6LTS - chains C and D of the 8 polymer chains in the assembly; structure by X-ray diffraction, 3.45 A resolution.

Chain C:
Molecule: DNA-directed RNA polymerase subunit beta
Source organism: Thermus thermophilus HB8
Notes: EC 2.7.7.6
UniProtKB: Q8RQE9 (RPOB_THET8); numbering as in UniProt (aligned over 1-1119)
Sequence (1119 residues; row label = number of the first residue in the row):
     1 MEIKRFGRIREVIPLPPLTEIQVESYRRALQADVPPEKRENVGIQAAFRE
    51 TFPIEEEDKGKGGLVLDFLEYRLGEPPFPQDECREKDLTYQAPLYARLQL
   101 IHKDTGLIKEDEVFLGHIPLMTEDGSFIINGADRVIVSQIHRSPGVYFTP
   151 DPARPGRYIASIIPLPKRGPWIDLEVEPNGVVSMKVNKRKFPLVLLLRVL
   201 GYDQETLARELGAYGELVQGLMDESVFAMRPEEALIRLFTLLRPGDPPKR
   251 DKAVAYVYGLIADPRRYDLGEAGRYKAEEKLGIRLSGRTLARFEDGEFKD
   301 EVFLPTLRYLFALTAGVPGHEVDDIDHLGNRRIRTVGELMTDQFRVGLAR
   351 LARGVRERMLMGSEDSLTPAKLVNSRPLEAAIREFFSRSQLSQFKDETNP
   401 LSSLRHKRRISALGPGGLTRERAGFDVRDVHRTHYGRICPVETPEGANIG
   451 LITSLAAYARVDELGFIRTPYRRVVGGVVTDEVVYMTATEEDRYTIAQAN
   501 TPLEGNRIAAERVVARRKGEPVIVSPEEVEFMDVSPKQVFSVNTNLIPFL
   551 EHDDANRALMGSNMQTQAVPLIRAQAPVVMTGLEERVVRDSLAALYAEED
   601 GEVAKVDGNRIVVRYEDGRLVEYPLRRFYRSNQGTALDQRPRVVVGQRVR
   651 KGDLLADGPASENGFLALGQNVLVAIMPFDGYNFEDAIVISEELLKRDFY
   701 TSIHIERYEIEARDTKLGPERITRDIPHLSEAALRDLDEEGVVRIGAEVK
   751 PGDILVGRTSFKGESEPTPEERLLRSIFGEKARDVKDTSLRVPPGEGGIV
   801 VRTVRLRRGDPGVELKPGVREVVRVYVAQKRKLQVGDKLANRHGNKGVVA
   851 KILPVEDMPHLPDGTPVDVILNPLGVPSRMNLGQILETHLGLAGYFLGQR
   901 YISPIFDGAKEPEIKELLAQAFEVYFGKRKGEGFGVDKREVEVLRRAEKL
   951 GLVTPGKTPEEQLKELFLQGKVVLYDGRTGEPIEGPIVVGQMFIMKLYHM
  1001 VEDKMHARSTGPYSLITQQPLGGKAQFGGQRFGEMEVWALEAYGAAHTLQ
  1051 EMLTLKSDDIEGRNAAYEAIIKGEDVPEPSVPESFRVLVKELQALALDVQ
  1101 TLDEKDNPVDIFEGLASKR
Disordered / not traced: 57-63, 1119

Chain D:
Molecule: DNA-directed RNA polymerase subunit beta'
Source organism: Thermus thermophilus HB8
Notes: EC 2.7.7.6
UniProtKB: Q8RQE8 (RPOC_THET8); numbering as in UniProt (aligned over 1-1524)
Sequence (1524 residues; each row starts with the number of its first residue):
     1 MKKEVRKVRIALASPEKIRSWSYGEVEKPETINYRTLKPERDGLFDERIF
    51 GPIKDYECACGKYKRQRFEGKVCERCGVEVTKSIVRRYRMGHIELATPAA
   101 HIWFVKDVPSKIGTLLDLSATELEQVLYFSKYIVLDPKGAILNGVPVEKR
   151 QLLTDEEYRELRYGKQETYPLPPGVDALVKDGEEVVKGQELAPGVVSRLD
   201 GVALYRFPRRVRVEYVKKERAGLRLPLAAWVEKEAYKPGEILAELPEPYL
   251 FRAEEEGVVELKELEEGAFLVLRREDEPVATYFLPVGMTPLVVHGEIVEK
   301 GQPLAEAKGLLRMPRQVRAAQVEAEEEGETVYLTLFLEWTEPKDYRVQPH
   351 MNVVVPEGARVEAGDKIVAAIDPEEEVIAEAEGVVHLHEPASILVVKARV
   401 YPFEDDVEVSTGDRVAPGDVLADGGKVKSDVYGRVEVDLVRNVVRVVESY
   451 DIDARMGAEAIQQLLKELDLEALEKELLEEMKHPSRARRAKARKRLEVVR
   501 AFLDSGNRPEWMILEAVPVLPPDLRPMVQVDGGRFATSDLNDLYRRLINR
   551 NNRLKKLLAQGAPEIIIRNEKRMLQEAVDALLDNGRRGAPVTNPGSDRPL
   601 RSLTDILSGKQGRFRQNLLGKRVDYSGRSVIVVGPQLKLHQCGLPKRMAL
   651 ELFKPFLLKKMEEKGIAPNVKAARRMLERQRDIKDEVWDALEEVIHGKVV
   701 LLNRAPTLHRLGIQAFQPVLVEGQSIQLHPLVCEAFNADFDGDQMAVHVP
   751 LSSFAQAEARIQMLSAHNLLSPASGEPLAKPSRDIILGLYYITQVRKEKK
   801 GAGLEFATPEEALAAHERGEVALNAPIKVAGRETSVGRLKYVFANPDEAL
   851 LAVAHGIVDLQDVVTVRYMGKRLETSPGRILFARIVAEAVEDEKVAWELI
   901 QLDVPQEKNSLKDLVYQAFLRLGMEKTARLLDALKYYGFTFSTTSGITIG
   951 IDDAVIPEEKKQYLEEADRKLLQIEQAYEMGFLTDRERYDQILQLWTETT
  1001 EKVTQAVFKNFEENYPFNPLYVMAQSGARGNPQQIRQLCGLRGLMQKPSG
  1051 ETFEVPVRSSFREGLTVLEYFISSHGARKGGADTALRTADSGYLTRKLVD
  1101 VTHEIVVREADCGTTNYISVPLFQPDEVTRSLRLRKRADIEAGLYGRVLA
  1151 REVEVLGVRLEEGRYLSMDDVHLLIKAAEAGEIQEVPVRSPLTCQTRYGV
  1201 CQKCYGYDLSMARPVSIGEAVGIVAAQSIGEPGTQLTMRTFHTGGVAGAA
  1251 DITQGLPRVIELFEARRPKAKAVISEIDGVVRIEETEEKLSVFVESEGFS
  1301 KEYKLPKEARLLVKDGDYVEAGQPLTRGAIDPHQLLEAKGPEAVERYLVE
  1351 EIQKVYRAQGVKLHDKHIEIVVRQMMKYVEVTDPGDSRLLEGQVLEKWDV
  1401 EALNERLIAEGKTPVAWKPLLMGVTKSALSTKSWLSAASFQNTTHVLTEA
  1451 AIAGKKDELIGLKENVILGRLIPAGTGSDFVRFTQVVDQKTLKAIEEARK
  1501 EAVEAKERPAARRGVKREQPGKQA
Disordered / not traced: 1-2, 1238-1251, 1503-1524
Ion coordination: Zn2+ site 1: Cys-58, Cys-60, Cys-73, Cys-76; Mg2+ site 1: Asp-739, Asp-741, Asp-743; Mg2+ site 2 near Lys-840 (its only coordinating residue here); Mg2+ site 3: Trp-897, Ile-900; Zn2+ site 2: Cys-1112, Cys-1194, Cys-1201, Cys-1204

Interface between chain C and chain D:
Residue-residue contacts (392; chain C residue first):
  Phe-425(C) / Lys-1079(D)
  Phe-425(C) / Asp-1083(D)
  Phe-425(C) / Leu-1086(D)  hydrophobic
  Arg-428(C) / Arg-1078(D)  hydrogen bond (backbone-side chain)
  Arg-428(C) / Ala-1082(D)
  Arg-428(C) / Leu-1086(D)
  Asp-429(C) / Pro-1048(D)
  Asp-429(C) / Lys-1079(D)
  Val-430(C) / Pro-1048(D)
  Val-430(C) / His-1075(D)  hydrogen bond (backbone-side chain)
  Val-430(C) / Arg-1078(D)
  His-431(C) / Phe-1071(D)
  His-431(C) / His-1075(D)
  Arg-432(C) / Phe-1071(D)
  Tyr-435(C) / Val-1067(D)
  Tyr-435(C) / Phe-1071(D)
  Cys-439(C) / Arg-1078(D)
  Pro-440(C) / Ser-1074(D)
  Pro-440(C) / Arg-1078(D)  hydrogen bond (backbone-side chain)
  Val-441(C) / Tyr-1070(D)  hydrophobic
  Thr-443(C) / Arg-1078(D)
  Gly-446(C) / Ala-1085(D)
  Ile-449(C) / Arg-1078(D)
  Ile-449(C) / Gly-1081(D)
  Ile-449(C) / Ala-1082(D)
  Gly-450(C) / Arg-1078(D)
  Gln-498(C) / Val-1067(D)
  Gln-498(C) / Leu-1068(D)
  Val-514(C) / Leu-1068(D)  hydrophobic
  Arg-516(C) / Leu-1068(D)
  Glu-520(C) / Lys-1047(D)  salt bridge
  Pro-521(C) / Val-1055(D)  hydrophobic
  Pro-521(C) / Leu-1068(D)  hydrophobic
  Pro-536(C) / Val-1067(D)  hydrophobic
  Val-539(C) / Val-1067(D)  hydrophobic
  Phe-540(C) / Tyr-1070(D)  hydrophobic
  Leu-550(C) / Tyr-1070(D)
  Glu-551(C) / Gly-1064(D)
  Glu-551(C) / Leu-1065(D)  hydrogen bond (backbone-backbone)
  His-552(C) / Phe-1061(D)  hydrogen bond (side chain-backbone)
  His-552(C) / Arg-1062(D)  hydrogen bond (side chain-backbone)
  His-552(C) / Glu-1063(D)
  His-552(C) / Gly-1064(D)
  Asp-553(C) / Phe-1061(D)
  Asp-553(C) / Tyr-1070(D)  hydrogen bond (backbone-side chain)
  Asp-554(C) / Arg-1042(D)  salt bridge
  Asp-554(C) / Phe-1061(D)
  Asp-554(C) / Tyr-1070(D)
  Ala-555(C) / Tyr-1070(D)
  Asn-556(C) / Ala-1077(D)
  Ala-558(C) / Tyr-1070(D)
  Ile-676(C) / Ile-947(D)
  Ile-676(C) / Thr-948(D)  hydrogen bond (backbone-side chain)
  Met-677(C) / Thr-943(D)
  Met-677(C) / Ile-947(D)
  Pro-678(C) / Asp-784(D)
  Pro-678(C) / Ser-942(D)
  Pro-678(C) / Thr-943(D)  hydrogen bond (backbone-side chain)
  Pro-678(C) / Ile-947(D)
  Phe-679(C) / Thr-943(D)
  Asp-680(C) / Pro-635(D)
  Asp-680(C) / Phe-939(D)
  Asp-680(C) / Thr-943(D)
  Gly-681(C) / Val-633(D)
  Gly-681(C) / Pro-635(D)
  Gly-681(C) / Phe-939(D)
  Tyr-682(C) / Val-633(D)
  Tyr-682(C) / Pro-635(D)
  Asn-683(C) / Asp-784(D)
  Phe-684(C) / Val-633(D)
  Phe-684(C) / Pro-730(D)  hydrophobic
  Phe-684(C) / Phe-740(D)
  Phe-684(C) / Ser-782(D)
  Phe-684(C) / Arg-783(D)
  Phe-684(C) / Asp-784(D)
  Glu-685(C) / Phe-740(D)  hydrogen bond (backbone-backbone)
  Glu-685(C) / Arg-783(D)  salt bridge
  Glu-685(C) / Arg-1029(D)  salt bridge
  Asp-686(C) / Asp-739(D)
  Ala-687(C) / Val-633(D)  hydrophobic
  Ala-687(C) / Phe-740(D)  hydrophobic
  Arg-713(C) / Gly-532(D)
  Arg-713(C) / Gly-533(D)
  Lys-716(C) / Arg-35(D)  hydrogen bond (side chain-backbone)
  Lys-716(C) / Leu-37(D)
  Glu-748(C) / Arg-681(D)
  Lys-750(C) / Arg-681(D)
  Pro-751(C) / Gln-680(D)  hydrogen bond (backbone-backbone)
  Asp-753(C) / Arg-679(D)  salt bridge
  Asp-753(C) / Arg-681(D)  salt bridge
  Glu-764(C) / Lys-54(D)
  Glu-766(C) / Lys-64(D)
  Pro-767(C) / Arg-65(D)  hydrogen bond (backbone-side chain)
  Thr-768(C) / Arg-65(D)
  Pro-769(C) / Arg-65(D)
  Lys-816(C) / Gly-532(D)
  Gln-834(C) / Gln-724(D)  hydrogen bond
  Val-835(C) / Val-632(D)  hydrophobic
  Val-835(C) / Ser-725(D)  hydrogen bond (backbone-side chain)
  Gly-836(C) / Val-630(D)
  Gly-836(C) / Ser-725(D)
  Lys-838(C) / Asp-741(D)
  Lys-846(C) / Asp-741(D)
  Gly-847(C) / Phe-740(D)
  Gly-847(C) / Asp-741(D)
  Val-848(C) / Val-630(D)  hydrophobic
  Val-848(C) / Ile-631(D)
  Val-848(C) / Val-632(D)  hydrophobic
  Val-848(C) / Phe-740(D)  hydrogen bond (backbone-backbone)
  Val-848(C) / Gly-742(D)
  Val-849(C) / Val-632(D)
  Ala-850(C) / Val-632(D)
  Ala-850(C) / Val-633(D)  hydrophobic
  Asn-872(C) / Asp-784(D)  hydrogen bond
  Pro-873(C) / Ile-947(D)
  Pro-873(C) / Ile-949(D)
  Leu-874(C) / Arg-783(D)
  Leu-874(C) / Asp-784(D)
  Leu-874(C) / Met-1023(D)  hydrophobic
  Leu-874(C) / Arg-1029(D)  hydrogen bond (backbone-side chain)
  Val-876(C) / Ile-949(D)  hydrophobic
  Pro-877(C) / Ile-949(D)
  Pro-877(C) / Met-1023(D)  hydrophobic
  Pro-877(C) / Arg-1029(D)
  Pro-877(C) / Gln-1034(D)
  Ser-878(C) / Arg-1029(D)  hydrogen bond
  Ser-878(C) / Gln-1034(D)  hydrogen bond (backbone-side chain)
  Arg-879(C) / Arg-1029(D)
  Met-880(C) / Gln-1034(D)
  Met-880(C) / Gln-1037(D)
  Leu-882(C) / Ile-951(D)  hydrophobic
  Leu-882(C) / Leu-1038(D)  hydrophobic
  Leu-882(C) / Phe-1061(D)
  Leu-882(C) / Arg-1062(D)
  Ile-885(C) / Ile-949(D)
  Ile-885(C) / Gly-950(D)
  Ile-885(C) / Ile-951(D)
  Leu-886(C) / Ile-951(D)  hydrophobic
  His-889(C) / Gly-950(D)
  His-889(C) / Ile-951(D)  hydrogen bond (side chain-backbone)
  Phe-906(C) / Leu-1065(D)
  Phe-906(C) / Thr-1066(D)
  Phe-906(C) / Val-1067(D)
  Phe-906(C) / Tyr-1070(D)  hydrophobic
  Glu-911(C) / Ile-951(D)
  Glu-911(C) / Arg-1062(D)  salt bridge
  Lys-915(C) / Asp-952(D)  salt bridge
  Arg-945(C) / Asp-859(D)  salt bridge
  Arg-946(C) / Tyr-791(D)  hydrogen bond
  Arg-946(C) / Arg-796(D)
  Arg-946(C) / Asp-859(D)  salt bridge
  Arg-946(C) / Gln-861(D)
  Lys-949(C) / Arg-796(D)
  Lys-949(C) / Glu-798(D)  salt bridge
  Leu-950(C) / Tyr-1015(D)
  Leu-950(C) / Phe-1017(D)  hydrophobic
  Gln-969(C) / Asp-952(D)
  Lys-971(C) / Asp-953(D)  salt bridge
  Ile-983(C) / Thr-943(D)
  Ile-983(C) / Thr-944(D)
  Ile-983(C) / Gly-946(D)
  Glu-984(C) / Tyr-791(D)  hydrogen bond
  Glu-984(C) / Thr-944(D)  hydrogen bond (backbone-backbone)
  Glu-984(C) / Ser-945(D)
  Gly-985(C) / Gly-946(D)
  Pro-986(C) / Thr-948(D)
  Ile-987(C) / Thr-948(D)
  Val-988(C) / Thr-948(D)  hydrogen bond (backbone-side chain)
  Val-988(C) / Ile-949(D)
  Val-988(C) / Gly-950(D)
  Val-1001(C) / Val-630(D)  hydrophobic
  Val-1001(C) / Ser-725(D)
  Glu-1002(C) / Gln-724(D)
  Lys-1004(C) / Arg-628(D)
  Lys-1004(C) / Gln-744(D)
  Met-1005(C) / Arg-628(D)
  Met-1005(C) / Met-648(D)  hydrophobic
  Met-1005(C) / Gln-724(D)
  His-1006(C) / Gly-627(D)
  His-1006(C) / Arg-628(D)  hydrogen bond (backbone-backbone)
  His-1006(C) / Met-648(D)
  Ala-1007(C) / Ser-626(D)
  Ala-1007(C) / Gly-627(D)
  Ala-1007(C) / Met-648(D)
  Ala-1007(C) / Glu-651(D)
  Arg-1008(C) / Asp-624(D)  salt bridge
  Arg-1008(C) / Tyr-625(D)  hydrogen bond (backbone-backbone)
  Arg-1008(C) / Ser-626(D)  hydrogen bond (backbone-backbone)
  Arg-1008(C) / Glu-651(D)
  Arg-1008(C) / Leu-652(D)
  Ser-1009(C) / Asp-624(D)
  Ser-1009(C) / Tyr-625(D)  hydrogen bond (backbone-backbone)
  Ser-1009(C) / Glu-651(D)  hydrogen bond
  Thr-1010(C) / Asp-624(D)
  Tyr-1013(C) / Asp-624(D)  hydrogen bond
  Leu-1015(C) / Arg-87(D)
  Leu-1015(C) / Val-528(D)  hydrophobic
  Ile-1016(C) / Arg-87(D)  hydrogen bond (backbone-side chain)
  Ile-1016(C) / Asp-523(D)
  Ile-1016(C) / Leu-524(D)
  Ile-1016(C) / Pro-526(D)
  Ile-1016(C) / Arg-613(D)
  Thr-1017(C) / Arg-613(D)
  Thr-1017(C) / Asn-617(D)
  Gln-1018(C) / Arg-87(D)
  Gln-1019(C) / Asn-617(D)  hydrogen bond (side chain-backbone)
  Gln-1019(C) / Lys-621(D)
  Gln-1019(C) / Arg-622(D)
  Pro-1020(C) / Arg-622(D)
  Pro-1020(C) / Asp-624(D)
  Leu-1021(C) / Arg-622(D)
  Gly-1022(C) / Arg-622(D)
  Phe-1027(C) / Glu-651(D)
  Gly-1029(C) / Arg-622(D)  hydrogen bond (backbone-side chain)
  Gly-1029(C) / Val-623(D)
  Gly-1029(C) / Ser-626(D)
  Gln-1030(C) / Arg-622(D)
  Gln-1030(C) / Val-623(D)  hydrogen bond (backbone-backbone)
  Gln-1030(C) / Ser-626(D)  hydrogen bond (backbone-side chain)
  Gln-1030(C) / Gly-627(D)
  Gln-1030(C) / Arg-628(D)  hydrogen bond
  Arg-1031(C) / Arg-615(D)  hydrogen bond (side chain-backbone)
  Arg-1031(C) / Gln-616(D)  hydrogen bond (side chain-backbone)
  Arg-1031(C) / Lys-621(D)
  Arg-1031(C) / Arg-622(D)
  Phe-1032(C) / Gly-620(D)
  Phe-1032(C) / Lys-621(D)  hydrogen bond (backbone-backbone)
  Phe-1032(C) / Ile-713(D)  hydrophobic
  Phe-1032(C) / His-748(D)
  Gly-1033(C) / Leu-619(D)
  Glu-1034(C) / Arg-615(D)  salt bridge
  Glu-1034(C) / Leu-619(D)
  Glu-1034(C) / Arg-1096(D)  salt bridge
  Met-1035(C) / Thr-707(D)
  Glu-1036(C) / Asn-703(D)
  Glu-1036(C) / Thr-707(D)  hydrogen bond
  Glu-1036(C) / Ile-713(D)
  Val-1037(C) / Leu-619(D)
  Trp-1038(C) / Arg-1096(D)
  Trp-1038(C) / Val-1099(D)
  Trp-1038(C) / Ile-1223(D)
  Trp-1038(C) / Gln-1227(D)  hydrogen bond (backbone-side chain)
  Ala-1039(C) / Thr-707(D)
  Ala-1039(C) / Arg-710(D)
  Ala-1039(C) / Ile-713(D)  hydrophobic
  Ala-1039(C) / Gln-1227(D)
  Leu-1040(C) / Met-763(D)  hydrophobic
  Glu-1041(C) / Ala-1220(D)
  Glu-1041(C) / Ile-1223(D)
  Glu-1041(C) / Leu-1462(D)
  Glu-1041(C) / Val-1466(D)
  Glu-1041(C) / Ile-1472(D)
  Ala-1042(C) / Arg-710(D)  hydrogen bond (backbone-side chain)
  Ala-1042(C) / Ile-1223(D)  hydrophobic
  Ala-1042(C) / Val-1224(D)  hydrophobic
  Ala-1042(C) / Gln-1227(D)
  Tyr-1043(C) / Arg-710(D)  hydrogen bond (side chain-backbone)
  Tyr-1043(C) / Leu-711(D)
  Tyr-1043(C) / Ile-713(D)  hydrogen bond (side chain-backbone)
  Tyr-1043(C) / Gln-714(D)
  Tyr-1043(C) / Gln-762(D)  hydrogen bond (backbone-side chain)
  Tyr-1043(C) / Met-763(D)  hydrophobic
  Tyr-1043(C) / Asn-768(D)
  Gly-1044(C) / Gln-762(D)  hydrogen bond (backbone-side chain)
  Gly-1044(C) / Gly-1475(D)
  Gly-1044(C) / Thr-1476(D)  hydrogen bond (backbone-backbone)
  Ala-1045(C) / Glu-758(D)
  Ala-1045(C) / Gln-762(D)
  Ala-1046(C) / Glu-758(D)  hydrogen bond (backbone-side chain)
  Ala-1046(C) / Leu-1471(D)
  Ala-1046(C) / Ile-1472(D)  hydrophobic
  Ala-1046(C) / Thr-1476(D)  hydrogen bond (backbone-side chain)
  Ala-1046(C) / Gly-1477(D)
  His-1047(C) / Phe-754(D)
  His-1047(C) / Glu-758(D)  salt bridge
  His-1047(C) / Leu-1471(D)
  His-1047(C) / Thr-1476(D)  hydrogen bond
  Thr-1048(C) / Leu-701(D)
  Thr-1048(C) / Ala-755(D)  hydrogen bond (side chain-backbone)
  Thr-1048(C) / Glu-758(D)  hydrogen bond
  Leu-1049(C) / Ile-1472(D)  hydrophobic
  Gln-1050(C) / Gly-1469(D)
  Gln-1050(C) / Arg-1470(D)
  Gln-1050(C) / Leu-1471(D)
  Glu-1051(C) / Pro-750(D)
  Glu-1051(C) / Leu-751(D)  hydrogen bond (side chain-backbone)
  Glu-1051(C) / Ser-752(D)  hydrogen bond (side chain-backbone)
  Glu-1051(C) / Ala-755(D)
  Met-1052(C) / Val-623(D)
  Met-1052(C) / His-748(D)
  Leu-1053(C) / Lys-621(D)
  Leu-1053(C) / Val-1466(D)
  Thr-1054(C) / Gly-1469(D)
  Lys-1056(C) / Val-623(D)
  Lys-1056(C) / Asp-624(D)  hydrogen bond (backbone-backbone)
  Lys-1056(C) / Val-749(D)  hydrogen bond (side chain-backbone)
  Lys-1056(C) / Pro-750(D)
  Lys-1056(C) / Leu-751(D)
  Ser-1057(C) / Lys-621(D)
  Ser-1057(C) / Arg-622(D)  hydrogen bond (side chain-backbone)
  Asp-1058(C) / Lys-621(D)
  Tyr-1067(C) / Tyr-625(D)
  Tyr-1067(C) / Pro-655(D)  hydrophobic
  Tyr-1067(C) / Leu-658(D)
  Tyr-1067(C) / Arg-674(D)  hydrogen bond
  Ile-1070(C) / Pro-655(D)  hydrophobic
  Ile-1070(C) / Phe-656(D)  hydrophobic
  Ile-1070(C) / Lys-659(D)
  Ile-1070(C) / Leu-751(D)  hydrophobic
  Ile-1071(C) / Pro-655(D)  hydrophobic
  Ile-1071(C) / Lys-659(D)
  Lys-1072(C) / Lys-659(D)  hydrogen bond (backbone-side chain)
  Gly-1073(C) / Lys-659(D)
  Asp-1075(C) / Ser-753(D)
  Val-1076(C) / Ser-752(D)
  Pro-1082(C) / Leu-1468(D)
  Pro-1082(C) / Gly-1469(D)
  Glu-1083(C) / Arg-87(D)  salt bridge
  Glu-1083(C) / Tyr-88(D)  hydrogen bond
  Ser-1084(C) / Asn-617(D)
  Ser-1084(C) / Leu-618(D)
  Phe-1085(C) / Ile-1467(D)
  Phe-1085(C) / Leu-1468(D)  hydrophobic
  Arg-1086(C) / Tyr-88(D)
  Val-1087(C) / Arg-87(D)
  Val-1087(C) / Leu-524(D)  hydrophobic
  Val-1087(C) / Arg-613(D)
  Leu-1088(C) / Leu-607(D)  hydrophobic
  Leu-1088(C) / Phe-614(D)  hydrophobic
  Leu-1088(C) / Leu-618(D)  hydrophobic
  Lys-1090(C) / Arg-87(D)
  Lys-1090(C) / Tyr-88(D)
  Lys-1090(C) / Met-90(D)
  Lys-1090(C) / Leu-520(D)
  Lys-1090(C) / Leu-524(D)
  Glu-1091(C) / Leu-520(D)
  Glu-1091(C) / Ile-606(D)
  Glu-1091(C) / Leu-607(D)
  Glu-1091(C) / Arg-613(D)  salt bridge
  Leu-1092(C) / Leu-607(D)  hydrophobic
  Leu-1092(C) / Leu-1447(D)  hydrophobic
  Gln-1093(C) / Trp-21(D)
  Gln-1093(C) / Met-90(D)
  Gln-1093(C) / Pro-518(D)
  Ala-1094(C) / Met-90(D)
  Ala-1094(C) / Pro-518(D)  hydrophobic
  Ala-1094(C) / Leu-582(D)
  Ala-1094(C) / Leu-603(D)
  Leu-1095(C) / His-101(D)  hydrogen bond (backbone-side chain)
  Leu-1095(C) / Trp-103(D)  hydrophobic
  Leu-1095(C) / Leu-582(D)  hydrophobic
  Leu-1095(C) / Leu-603(D)  hydrophobic
  Leu-1095(C) / Leu-607(D)  hydrophobic
  Ala-1096(C) / Ala-13(D)  hydrogen bond (backbone-backbone)
  Ala-1096(C) / Leu-514(D)  hydrophobic
  Leu-1097(C) / Ala-11(D)
  Leu-1097(C) / Trp-103(D)  hydrophobic
  Leu-1097(C) / Ala-1451(D)  hydrophobic
  Asp-1098(C) / Arg-9(D)
  Asp-1098(C) / Ile-10(D)
  Asp-1098(C) / Ala-11(D)  hydrogen bond (backbone-backbone)
  Asp-1098(C) / Lys-17(D)  salt bridge
  Asp-1098(C) / Trp-21(D)
  Val-1099(C) / Arg-9(D)
  Gln-1100(C) / Val-8(D)
  Gln-1100(C) / Arg-9(D)  hydrogen bond (backbone-backbone)
  Thr-1101(C) / Val-5(D)
  Thr-1101(C) / Lys-7(D)
  Leu-1102(C) / Val-5(D)
  Leu-1102(C) / Arg-6(D)  hydrogen bond (backbone-backbone)
  Leu-1102(C) / Lys-7(D)  hydrogen bond (backbone-backbone)
  Leu-1102(C) / Arg-9(D)
  Asp-1103(C) / Lys-3(D)
  Asp-1103(C) / Glu-4(D)
  Asp-1103(C) / Arg-6(D)
  Glu-1104(C) / Lys-3(D)  salt bridge
  Glu-1104(C) / Arg-6(D)
  Asp-1106(C) / Lys-7(D)  salt bridge
  Asp-1106(C) / Lys-1456(D)  salt bridge
  Val-1109(C) / Val-5(D)  hydrophobic
  Phe-1112(C) / Tyr-88(D)  hydrophobic
  Leu-1115(C) / Tyr-23(D)  hydrogen bond (backbone-side chain)
  Leu-1115(C) / Ile-84(D)  hydrophobic
  Leu-1115(C) / Val-85(D)  hydrophobic
  Leu-1115(C) / Arg-89(D)  hydrogen bond (backbone-side chain)
  Ala-1116(C) / Tyr-23(D)
  Ala-1116(C) / Tyr-88(D)  hydrophobic
  Ser-1117(C) / Tyr-23(D)  hydrogen bond (backbone-side chain)
  Lys-1118(C) / Arg-19(D)  hydrogen bond (side chain-backbone)
  Lys-1118(C) / Ser-20(D)
  Lys-1118(C) / Ser-22(D)  hydrogen bond (side chain-backbone)
  Lys-1118(C) / Tyr-23(D)
Other interface residues (no listed pair), chain C (186 interface residues in all): Ala-423, Gly-424, His-434, Ala-447, Ala-515, Ala-732, Gly-752, Arg-772, Gly-951, Leu-968, Gly-1011, Ile-1060
Other interface residues (no listed pair), chain D (199 interface residues in all): Leu-12, Ile-18, Lys-82, Phe-104, Pro-521, Gln-529, Asp-531, Tyr-544, Ser-629, Gln-636, Arg-647, Lys-654, Glu-662, Val-670, Glu-678, Leu-708, His-709, Cys-733, Ala-746, Leu-787, Leu-1020, Ala-1028, Gly-1030, Phe-1053, Thr-1095, Ala-1474

In short:
186 residues of chain C and 199 residues of chain D are in contact; the contacts include 72 hydrogen bonds and
22 salt bridges. Polar contacts include Glu-520(C)/Lys-1047(D), Asp-554(C)/Arg-1042(D) and
Glu-685(C)/Arg-783(D). Cys-58(D), Cys-60(D), Cys-73(D) and Cys-76(D) coordinate Zn2+ site 1.
Here chain C is DNA-directed RNA polymerase subunit beta and chain D is DNA-directed RNA polymerase subunit
beta', both from Thermus thermophilus HB8. Entry 6LTS (Crystal structure of Thermus thermophilus transcription
initiation complex comprising a truncated sigma finger) was determined by X-ray diffraction (same publication
as 6KQD, 6KQE, 6KQF, 6KQG, 6KQH, 6KQL and 6 further entries).
